7EJX - chains R and A of the 5 polymer chains in the assembly; structure by electron microscopy, 2.40 A resolution.

[Chain R]
Molecule: Probable G-protein coupled receptor 88
Source organism: Homo sapiens
UniProt: Q9GZN0 (GPR88_HUMAN); residue numbers follow UniProt; this construct covers 1-384
Sequence (384 residues; numbered 1 to 384; the number before each row is that of its first residue):
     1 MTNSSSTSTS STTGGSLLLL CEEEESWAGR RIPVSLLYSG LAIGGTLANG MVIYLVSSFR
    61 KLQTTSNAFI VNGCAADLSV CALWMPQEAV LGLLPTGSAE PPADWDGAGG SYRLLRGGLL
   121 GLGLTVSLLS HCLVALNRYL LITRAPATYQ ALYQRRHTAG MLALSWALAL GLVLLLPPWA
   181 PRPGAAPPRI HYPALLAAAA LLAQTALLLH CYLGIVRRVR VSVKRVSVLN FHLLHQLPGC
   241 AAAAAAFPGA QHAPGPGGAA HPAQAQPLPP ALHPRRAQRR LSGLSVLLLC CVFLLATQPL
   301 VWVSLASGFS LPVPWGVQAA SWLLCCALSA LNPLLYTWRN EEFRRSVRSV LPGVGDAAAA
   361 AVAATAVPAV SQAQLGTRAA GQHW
Not modelled in the structure: 1-36, 87-112, 181-190, 229-279, 353-384
Construct notes: variant Ile190 (Val in Q9GZN0)
Small-molecule neighbours: J5F ((1R,2R)-N-[(2S,3S)-2-azanyl-3-methyl-pentyl]-N-[4-(4-propylphenyl)phenyl]-2-pyridin-2-yl-cyclopropane-1-carboxamide): Leu209, Leu213, Ile215, Val216, Val219, Arg220, Leu281, Ser282, Gly283, Leu284, Val286, Leu287, Cys290, Cys291, Leu294
Swiss-Prot annotation at these positions:
  - glycosylation: Asn3 (N-linked (GlcNAc...) asparagine)
  - natural variant: Cys291 to Trp384 (deletion: In COCPMR; uncertain significance)
  - mutagenesis: Trp84 (W84A/I/L/V: Abolishes the responsiveness to synthetic agonist 2-PCCA), Gly117 (G117F/L/W: Reduced G(i)-coupling activity), Gly121 (G121F/L/W: Reduced G(i)-coupling activity), Leu209 (L209A: Reduced G(i)-coupling activity), Val216 (V216A/F/L: Reduced G(i)-coupling activity), Val219 (V219A: Reduced G(i)-coupling activity), Gly283 (G283H: Inhibits D1R-dependent cAMP accumulation; G283V: Retains G(i)-protein-coupled signaling activity. Abolishes the responsiveness to synthetic agonist 2-PCCA), Leu287 (L287A: Reduced G(i)-coupling activity), Trp322 (W322A/I/L/V: Abolishes the responsiveness to synthetic agonist 2-PCCA)
What the authors report for this chain:
  - binding site for J5F: Leu209, Val216, Val219, Ser282, Gly283, Leu287
  - mutagenesis - L209A, V216A, V216F, V216L, V219A, L287A: decreased signaling in response to J5F
  - mutagenesis - G283V: abolished signaling in response to J5F
  - mutagenesis - G283V: unchanged expression
  - contacts within the chain: Leu128-Gln204 (hydrogen bond), His131-Tyr212 (water-mediated contact), Leu128-His131 (backbone contact), Arg138-Tyr336 (hydrogen bond), Arg138-Tyr212 (hydrogen bond), His131-Asn332 (hydrogen bond), Ser127-Asn332 (hydrogen bond), His131-Tyr336 (hydrogen bond)
  - mutagenesis - Q204A: decreased signaling
  - mutagenesis - Q204P: increased signaling
  - mutagenesis - H131A, H131I, H131L: decreased expression
  - conformationally variable residues: Thr297 (from molecular simulation)

[Chain A]
Molecule: Guanine nucleotide-binding protein G(i) subunit alpha-1
Source organism: Homo sapiens
UniProt: P63096 (GNAI1_HUMAN); residues 1-354 here = UniProt positions 1-354
Sequence (354 residues; row label = number of the first residue in the row):
     1 MGCTLSAEDK AAVERSKMID RNLREDGEKA AREVKLLLLG AGESGKSTIV KQMKIIHEAG
    61 YSEEECKQYK AVVYSNTIQS IIAIIRAMGR LKIDFGDSAR ADDARQLFVL AGAAEEGFMT
   121 AELAGVIKRL WKDSGVQACF NRSREYQLND SAAYYLNDLD RIAQPNYIPT QQDVLRTRVK
   181 TTGIVETHFT FKDLHFKMFD VGGQRSERKK WIHCFEGVTA IIFCVALSDY DLVLAEDEEM
   241 NRMHESMKLF DSICNNKWFT DTSIILFLNK KDLFEEKIKK SPLTICYPEY AGSNTYEEAA
   301 AYIQCQFEDL NKRKDTKEIY THFTCATDTK NVQFVFDAVT DVIIKNNLKD CGLF
Not modelled in the structure: 1-3, 54-181, 234-240
Swiss-Prot annotation at these positions:
  - region: Lys35 to Thr48 (G1 motif), Asp173 to Thr181 (G2 motif), Phe196 to Arg205 (G3 motif), Ile265 to Asp272 (G4 motif), Thr324 to Thr329 (G5 motif)
  - binding site (GTP): Glu43 to Thr48, Ser151, Leu175 to Thr181, Asp200 to Gln204, Asn269 to Asp272, Ala326
  - binding site (Mg(2+)): Ser47, Thr181
  - modified residue: Arg178 (ADP-ribosylarginine), Gln204 (Deamidated glutamine), Cys351 (ADP-ribosylcysteine)
  - lipidation: Gly2 (N-myristoyl glycine), Cys3 (S-palmitoyl cysteine)
  - natural variant: Gly40 (G40C: In NEDHISB; G40R: In NEDHISB), Gly45 (G45D: In NEDHISB), Thr48 (T48I: In NEDHISB; T48K: In NEDHISB), Gln52 (Q52P: In NEDHISB), Ser75 (deletion: In NEDHISB; uncertain significance), Gln172 (deletion: In NEDHISB), Asp173 (D173V: In NEDHISB), Glu186 to Phe189 (deletion: In NEDHISB; uncertain significance), Cys224 (C224Y: In NEDHISB), Lys270 (K270N: In NEDHISB; K270R: In NEDHISB), Asp272 (D272G: In NEDHISB), Ala326 (A326P: In NEDHISB), 1 further natural variant entry in UniProt
  - mutagenesis: Gly42 (G42R: Abolishes switch to an activated conformation and dissociation from beta and gamma subunits upon GTP binding. Abolishes interaction with RGS family members), Glu116 (E116L: Enhances interaction (inactive GDP-bound) with RGS14), Gln147 (Q147L: Enhances interaction (inactive GDP-bound) with RGS14), Glu245 (E245L: Enhances interaction (inactive GDP-bound) with RGS14)

[Chain R / chain A interface]
Contacting residue pairs - 26 pairs, chain R then chain A:
  Arg138(R) with Cys351(A), hydrogen bond (side chain-backbone); Leu353(A)
  Leu141(R) with Asn347(A), hydrogen bond (backbone-side chain); Cys351(A), hydrophobic
  Ile142(R) with Leu348(A), hydrophobic
  Pro146(R) with Arg32(A)
  Gln150(R) with Glu28(A), hydrogen bond (side chain-backbone); Ala31(A); Arg32(A), hydrogen bond
  Gln154(R) with Arg24(A); Glu28(A), hydrogen bond
  Arg218(R) with Ile344(A)
  Val219(R) with Leu348(A), hydrophobic
  Ser222(R) with Asp341(A), hydrogen bond; Ile344(A)
  Arg225(R) with Asp337(A); Thr340(A), hydrogen bond
  Val226(R) with Tyr320(A), hydrophobic; Asp341(A)
  Ser285(R) with Gly352(A)
  Val286(R) with Leu353(A), hydrophobic
  Arg339(R) with Gly352(A); Leu353(A); Phe354(A)
  Asn340(R) with Asp350(A); Gly352(A)
Also at the interface, not in a pair above, chain R (20 interface residues in all): Ser66, Ala147, Ile215, Val223, Tyr336
Also at the interface, not in a pair above, chain A (18 interface residues in all): Ala338, Lys349
Interface features reported in the paper:
  - residue pairs: Arg138(R)-Cys351(A) (hydrogen bond), Gln150(R)-Arg32(A) (hydrogen bond), Gln154(R)-Glu28(A) (hydrogen bond)
  - interface residues, chain A: Ile344(A), Leu348(A), Cys351(A), Leu353(A)

[Overview]
The interface between chain R and chain A involves 20 residues on one side and 18 on the other; the contacts
include 7 hydrogen bonds. Polar pairs include Arg138(R)-Cys351(A), Leu141(R)-Asn347(A) and Gln150(R)-Glu28(A).
The paper describes hydrogen bonds between Arg138(R) and Cys351(A), Gln150(R) and Arg32(A) and Gln154(R) and
Glu28(A). The paper reports a binding site for J5F at Leu209(R), Val216(R) and Val219(R) among others; L209A,
V216A and V216F of chain R, among others, reduce signaling in response to J5F; 12 substitutions were tested in
all.
Chain R is Probable G-protein coupled receptor 88 and chain A is Guanine nucleotide-binding protein G(i)
subunit alpha-1, both from Homo sapiens; the structure, Structure of the GPR88-Gi1 signaling complex bound to
a synthetic ligand, was determined by electron microscopy.
